Entry 8YUA (X-ray diffraction, 2.37 A resolution); this record covers chains A and E of the 6 polymer chains in the assembly.

Chain A:
Molecule: Detyrosinated tubulin alpha-1B chain
From: Sus scrofa
UniProtKB: Q2XVP4 (TBA1B_PIG); residues 1-440 here = UniProt positions 1-440
Chain sequence (440 residues; numbered 1 to 440; the number before each row is that of its first residue):
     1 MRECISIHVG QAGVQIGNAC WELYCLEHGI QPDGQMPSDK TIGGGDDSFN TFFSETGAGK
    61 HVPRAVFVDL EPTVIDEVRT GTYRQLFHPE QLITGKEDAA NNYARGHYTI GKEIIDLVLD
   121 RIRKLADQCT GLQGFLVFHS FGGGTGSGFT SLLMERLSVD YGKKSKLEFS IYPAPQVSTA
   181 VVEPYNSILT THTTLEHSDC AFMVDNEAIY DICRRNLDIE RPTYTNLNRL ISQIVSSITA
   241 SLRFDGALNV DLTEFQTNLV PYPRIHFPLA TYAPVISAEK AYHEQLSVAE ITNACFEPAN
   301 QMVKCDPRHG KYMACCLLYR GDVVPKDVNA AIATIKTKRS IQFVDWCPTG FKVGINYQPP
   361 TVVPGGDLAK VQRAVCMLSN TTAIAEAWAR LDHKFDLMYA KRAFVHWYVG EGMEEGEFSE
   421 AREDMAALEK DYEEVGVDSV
Unresolved in the structure: 438-440
Ion coordination: Ca2+: Asp-39, Thr-41, Gly-44, Asp-47; Mg2+: Asp-69, Glu-71 (together with GTP)
Small-molecule neighbours:
  - A1D69 (2-chloranyl-N-(4-methoxyphenyl)-N-methyl-thieno[3,2-d]pyrimidin-4-amine): Thr-179, Ala-180, Val-181
  - GTP (guanosine-5'-triphosphate): Val-9, Gly-10, Gln-11, Ala-12, Gly-13, Gln-15, Ile-16, Asp-69, Asp-98, Ala-99, Ala-100, Asn-101, Ser-140, Gly-142, Gly-143, Gly-144, Thr-145, Gly-146, Ile-171, Val-177, Ser-178, Thr-179, Glu-183, Asn-206, Tyr-224, Leu-227, Asn-228, Ile-231
Curated features (UniProtKB/Swiss-Prot):
  - motif: Met-1 to Cys-4 (MREC motif)
  - active site: Glu-254
  - binding site (GTP): Gly-10, Gln-11, Ala-12, Gln-15, Glu-71, Ala-99, Ser-140, Gly-143, Gly-144, Thr-145, Gly-146, Thr-179, Glu-183, Asn-206, Tyr-224, Asn-228, Leu-252
  - binding site (Mg(2+)): Glu-71
  - modified residue: Lys-40 (N6,N6,N6-trimethyllysine), Ser-48 (Phosphoserine), Ser-232 (Phosphoserine), Tyr-282 (3'-nitrotyrosine), Arg-339 (Omega-N-methylarginine), Ser-439 (Phosphoserine)
  - cross-link (Glycyl lysine isopeptide (Lys-Gly)): Lys-326 (interchain with G-Cter in ubiquitin), Lys-370 (interchain with G-Cter in ubiquitin)

Chain E:
Molecule: Stathmin-4
From: Rattus norvegicus
UniProtKB: P63043 (STMN4_RAT); residues 5-145 here correspond to UniProt positions 49-189 (UniProt number = residue number + 44)
Chain sequence (143 residues; row label = number of the first residue in the row):
     3 MADMEVIELN KCTSGQSFEV ILKPPSFDGV PEFNASLPRR RDPSLEEIQK KLEAAEERRK
    63 YQEAELLKHL AEKREHEREV IQKAIEENNN FIKMAKEKLA QKMESNKENR EAHLAAMLER
   123 LQEKDKHAEE VRKNKELKEE ASR
Unresolved in the structure: 3-5, 29-44, 142-145
Sequence notes: initiating methionine (3); expression tag (4)
Curated features (UniProtKB/Swiss-Prot):
  - modified residue: Ser-46 (Phosphoserine)

Interface between chain A and chain E:
Contacting residue pairs - 53 pairs, chain A then chain E:
  His-107(A) with Leu-54(E)
  Tyr-108(A) with Ala-57(E), hydrophobic
  Thr-109(A) with Arg-61(E), hydrogen bond
  Lys-112(A) with Glu-58(E), salt bridge; Arg-61(E)
  Leu-152(A) with Leu-54(E), hydrophobic
  Glu-155(A) with Ile-50(E)
  Arg-156(A) with Gln-51(E)
  Val-159(A) with Pro-45(E); Leu-47(E)
  Asp-245(A) with Cys-14(E); Ser-16(E)
  Ala-247(A) with Asn-12(E); Ser-19(E)
  Leu-248(A) with Ser-19(E)
  Pro-325(A) with Gln-18(E); Phe-20(E), hydrophobic
  Asn-329(A) with Val-8(E); Phe-20(E); Val-22(E)
  Ala-333(A) with Met-6(E), hydrophobic
  Lys-336(A) with Leu-24(E)
  Asp-345(A) with Pro-27(E); Ser-28(E), hydrogen bond (backbone-backbone)
  Cys-347(A) with Pro-27(E)
  Pro-348(A) with Lys-25(E); Pro-27(E)
  Thr-349(A) with Ile-23(E); Leu-24(E), hydrogen bond (backbone-backbone); Lys-25(E), hydrogen bond (backbone-backbone)
  Gly-350(A) with Val-22(E)
  Phe-351(A) with Glu-21(E); Val-22(E), hydrogen bond (backbone-backbone)
  Lys-352(A) with Phe-20(E); Glu-21(E)
  Val-353(A) with Ser-19(E); Phe-20(E), hydrogen bond (backbone-backbone)
  Gly-354(A) with Gln-18(E)
  Ile-355(A) with Gly-17(E); Gln-18(E), hydrogen bond (backbone-backbone)
  Asn-356(A) with Ser-16(E)
  Tyr-357(A) with Thr-15(E); Ser-16(E), hydrogen bond (backbone-backbone); Gly-17(E); Gln-18(E), hydrogen bond
  Val-409(A) with Gln-64(E)
  Gly-410(A) with Arg-61(E); Gln-64(E)
  Glu-411(A) with Arg-61(E), hydrogen bond (backbone-side chain)
  Gly-412(A) with Ala-57(E); Arg-60(E), hydrogen bond (backbone-side chain); Arg-61(E)
  Glu-414(A) with Arg-60(E), salt bridge
Interface residues without a listed pair, chain A (39 interface residues in all): Glu-113, Asp-160, His-197, Gly-246, Val-328, Ile-332, Trp-346
Interface residues without a listed pair, chain E (30 interface residues in all): Pro-26, Ser-46, Lys-53

In short:
39 residues of chain A face 30 of chain E across their interface, with 11 hydrogen bonds and 2 salt bridges.
Polar contacts include Lys-112(A)/Glu-58(E), Glu-414(A)/Arg-60(E) and Thr-109(A)/Arg-61(E). Ligands of chain
A: GTP and compound A1D69.
Chain A is Detyrosinated tubulin alpha-1B chain (Sus scrofa) and chain E is Stathmin-4 (Rattus norvegicus);
the structure, Tubulin-RB3-TTL in complex with compound SI10, was determined by X-ray diffraction (same
publication as 8YTX and 8YU9).
